PDB entry 6XOG | X-ray diffraction, 1.98 A resolution | chains A and B of the 3 polymer chains in the assembly

# Chain A
Molecule: SUMO-activating enzyme subunit 1
From: Homo sapiens
Reference sequence: Q9UBE0 (SAE1_HUMAN); residues 1-346 here = UniProt positions 1-346
Sequence (346 residues; row label = number of the first residue in the row):
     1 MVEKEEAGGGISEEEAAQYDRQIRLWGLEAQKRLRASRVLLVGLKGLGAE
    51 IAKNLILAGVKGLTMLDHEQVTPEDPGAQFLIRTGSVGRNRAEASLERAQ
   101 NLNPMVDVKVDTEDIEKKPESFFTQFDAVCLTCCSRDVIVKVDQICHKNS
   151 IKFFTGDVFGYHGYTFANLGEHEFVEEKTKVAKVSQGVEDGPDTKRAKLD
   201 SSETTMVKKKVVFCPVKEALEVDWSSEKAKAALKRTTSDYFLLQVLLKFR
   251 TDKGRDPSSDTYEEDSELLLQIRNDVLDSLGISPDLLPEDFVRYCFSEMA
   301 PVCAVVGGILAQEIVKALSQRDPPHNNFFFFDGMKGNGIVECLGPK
Not modelled in the structure: 1-8, 179-204, 346
Swiss-Prot annotation at these positions:
  - modified residue: Met-1 (N-acetylmethionine), Val-2 (N-acetylvaline), Ser-12 (Phosphoserine), Lys-198 (N6-acetyllysine)
  - mutagenesis: Arg-21 (R21A: Abolishes ATP-dependent activation of SUMO proteins), Arg-24 to Trp-26 (Abolishes ATP-dependent activation of SUMO proteins)

# Chain B
Molecule: SUMO-activating enzyme subunit 2
From: Homo sapiens
Notes: EC 2.3.2.-
Reference sequence: Q9UBT2 (SAE2_HUMAN); residue numbers follow UniProt; this construct covers 1-640
Sequence (640 residues; row label = number of the first residue in the row):
     1 MALSRGLPRELAEAVAGGRVLVVGAGGIGCELLKNLVLTGFSHIDLIDLD
    51 TIDVSNLNRQFLFQKKHVGRSKAQVAKESVLQFYPKANIVAYHDSIMNPD
   101 YNVEFFRQFILVMNALDNRAARNHVNRMCLAADVPLIESGTAGYLGQVTT
   151 IKKGVTECYECHPKPTQRTFPGCTIRNTPSEPIHCIVWAKYLFNQLFGEE
   201 DADQEVSPDRADPEAAWEPTEAEARARASNEDGDIKRISTKEWAKSTGYD
   251 PVKLFTKLFKDDIRYLLTMDKLWRKRKPPVPLDWAEVQSQGEETNASDQQ
   301 NEPQLGLKDQQVLDVKSYARLFSKSIETLRVHLAEKGDGAELIWDKDDPS
   351 AMDFVTSAANLRMHIFSMNMKSRFDIKSMAGNIIPAIATTNAVIAGLIVL
   401 EGLKILSGKIDQCRTIFLNKQPNPRKKLLVPCALDPPNPNCYVCASKPEV
   451 TVRLNVHKVTVLTLQDKIVKEKFAMVAPDVQIEDGKGTILISSEEGETEA
   501 NNHKKLSEFGIRNGSRLQADDFLQDYTLLINILHSEDLGKDVEFEVVGDA
   551 PEKVGPKQAEDAAKSITNGSDDGAQPSTSTAQEQDDVLIVDSDEEDSSNN
   601 ADVSEEERSRKRKLDEKENLSAKRSRIEQKEELDDVIALD
Not modelled in the structure: 1-7, 166-168, 225-239, 291-304, 337-340, 486-487, 496, 500, 503, 549-640
Bound ions: Zn2+: Cys-158, Cys-161, Cys-441, Cys-444
Ligand contacts: SAE (VAY; {(1R,2R,3S,4R)-4-[(5-{4-[(1S)-1-(6-bromopyridin-2-yl)-1-hydroxyethyl]thiophene-2-carbonyl}pyrimidin-4-yl)amino]-2,3-dihydroxycyclopentyl}methyl sulfamate): Gly-24, Ala-25, Gly-26, Gly-27, Ile-47, Asp-48, Leu-49, Asp-50, Arg-59, Gln-60, Lys-72, Asp-94, Ser-95, Ile-96, Met-97, Ala-115, Leu-116, Asp-117, Asn-118, Ala-121
Swiss-Prot annotation at these positions:
  - active site: Cys-173 (Glycyl thioester intermediate)
  - binding site (ATP): Gly-24 to Gly-29, Asp-48, Asn-56 to Arg-59, Lys-72, Ser-95, Ile-96, Asp-117 to Arg-122
  - binding site (Zn(2+)): Cys-158, Cys-161, Cys-441, Cys-444
  - modified residue: Ser-207 (Phosphoserine), Lys-271 (N6-acetyllysine), Ser-507 (Phosphoserine), Ser-592 (Phosphoserine), Lys-613 (N6-acetyllysine)
  - cross-link (Glycyl lysine isopeptide (Lys-Gly)): Lys-164 (interchain with G-Cter in SUMO1), Lys-190 (interchain with G-Cter in SUMO), Lys-236 (interchain with G-Cter in SUMO1), Lys-257 (interchain with G-Cter in SUMO), Lys-271 (interchain with G-Cter in SUMO), Lys-275 (interchain with G-Cter in SUMO), Lys-371 (interchain with G-Cter in SUMO2), Lys-420 (interchain with G-Cter in SUMO1), Lys-540 (interchain with G-Cter in SUMO2), Lys-611 (interchain with G-Cter in SUMO), Lys-613 (interchain with G-Cter in SUMO), Lys-617 (interchain with G-Cter in SUMO), Lys-623 (interchain with G-Cter in SUMO)
  - natural variant: Gly-24 (G24V: In ACCES), Asn-56 (N56T: In ACCES), Arg-122 to Asp-640 (deletion: In ACCES), Arg-122 (R122G: In ACCES), Leu-267 to Asp-640 (deletion: In ACCES), Glu-483 (E483K: In ACCES)
  - mutagenesis: Asn-56 (N56A: Abolishes ATP-dependent activation of SUMO proteins), Leu-57 (L57A: Strongly reduces ATP-dependent activation of SUMO proteins), Arg-59 (R59A: Strongly reduces ATP-dependent activation of SUMO proteins), Lys-72 (K72A: Abolishes ATP-dependent activation of SUMO proteins), Asp-117 (D117A: Abolishes ATP-dependent activation of SUMO proteins), Cys-173 (C173A: Loss of enzyme activity), Thr-174 (T174A: Slightly reduced enzyme activity), His-184 (H184Q: No effect on enzyme activity), Ile-235 (I235A: Strongly reduced interaction with UBE2I; when associated with A-238), Ile-238 (I238A: Strongly reduced interaction with UBE2I; when associated with A-235), Asp-484 (Strongly reduced interaction with UBE2I), Gly-485 (G485GGGG: Strongly reduced interaction with UBE2I)
Reported in the primary citation:
  - binding site for SAE: Ser-95
  - specificity-determining residues: Ser-95 (proposed by the authors, not directly observed)

# Chain A / chain B interface
Pairs across the interface - 96 pairs, chain A then chain B:
  Gly-9(A) with Gly-306(B), hydrogen bond (backbone-backbone); Leu-307(B)
  Ala-16(A) with Leu-307(B), hydrophobic
  Ala-17(A) with Ser-55(B)
  Gln-18(A) with Val-54(B); Asn-58(B); Lys-65(B)
  Arg-21(A) with Ser-55(B), hydrogen bond; Arg-59(B); Lys-346(B); Ile-383(B); Ile-384(B); Pro-385(B); Ala-386(B), hydrogen bond (backbone-backbone)
  Gln-22(A) with Asn-58(B), hydrogen bond; Ala-386(B); Ile-387(B)
  Arg-24(A) with Phe-374(B), hydrogen bond (side chain-backbone); Ser-378(B), hydrogen bond; Ile-383(B); Pro-385(B)
  Leu-25(A) with Gly-143(B); Tyr-144(B); Pro-385(B), hydrophobic; Ile-387(B), hydrophobic
  Trp-26(A) with Tyr-144(B); Ile-387(B), hydrophobic
  Leu-28(A) with Gly-306(B); Leu-307(B), hydrophobic
  Glu-50(A) with Lys-34(B), salt bridge
  Lys-53(A) with Glu-31(B), salt bridge
  Asn-54(A) with Thr-389(B)
  Leu-57(A) with Leu-57(B); Asn-58(B); Phe-61(B), hydrophobic; Ala-388(B), hydrophobic
  Gly-77(A) with Tyr-84(B)
  Ala-78(A) with Leu-38(B); Tyr-84(B), hydrophobic
  Gln-79(A) with Phe-83(B)
  Phe-80(A) with Lys-34(B); Leu-38(B), hydrophobic; Phe-83(B)
  Ile-82(A) with Phe-83(B)
  Arg-83(A) with Gln-82(B), hydrogen bond
  Thr-84(A) with Phe-83(B); Pro-85(B)
  Arg-98(A) with Ser-79(B), hydrogen bond (side chain-backbone); Gln-82(B); Phe-83(B)
  Asn-101(A) with Gln-64(B)
  Leu-102(A) with Phe-61(B)
  Arg-235(A) with Lys-426(B), hydrogen bond (backbone-side chain)
  Ala-300(A) with Leu-38(B), hydrophobic; Thr-39(B)
  Pro-301(A) with Thr-39(B); Gly-396(B); Val-399(B), hydrophobic; Leu-400(B), hydrophobic
  Ala-304(A) with Asn-35(B); Ala-392(B)
  Val-305(A) with Val-393(B); Leu-397(B), hydrophobic
  Gly-308(A) with Thr-389(B); Val-393(B)
  Ile-309(A) with Val-393(B); Leu-428(B), hydrophobic
  Gln-312(A) with Tyr-144(B); Ile-387(B); Thr-389(B), hydrogen bond
  Lys-316(A) with Gln-421(B)
  Asp-322(A) with Tyr-144(B); Lys-420(B), salt bridge
  Pro-323(A) with Gln-421(B), hydrogen bond (backbone-side chain)
  His-325(A) with Lys-420(B); Leu-428(B)
  Phe-329(A) with Leu-428(B), hydrophobic
  Phe-331(A) with Leu-397(B), hydrophobic; Leu-400(B), hydrophobic; Leu-429(B), hydrophobic
  Gly-333(A) with Leu-400(B)
  Met-334(A) with Lys-404(B), hydrogen bond (backbone-side chain); Gln-412(B)
  Lys-335(A) with Pro-431(B)
  Gly-336(A) with Ile-416(B); Leu-429(B); Pro-431(B)
  Asn-337(A) with Lys-427(B), hydrogen bond; Pro-431(B)
  Gly-338(A) with Lys-427(B); Leu-428(B), hydrogen bond (backbone-backbone); Leu-429(B), hydrogen bond (backbone-backbone)
  Ile-339(A) with Lys-426(B)
  Val-340(A) with Pro-422(B), hydrophobic; Lys-426(B), hydrogen bond (backbone-backbone)
  Glu-341(A) with Lys-426(B), salt bridge
Other interface residues (no listed pair), chain A (55 interface residues in all): Ile-11, Glu-14, Asp-20, Ile-23, Tyr-161, Thr-236, Val-302, Ala-311
Other interface residues (no listed pair), chain B (53 interface residues in all): Gln-310, Lys-377, Arg-414, Leu-418

# In short
The interface between chain A and chain B involves 55 residues on one side and 53 on the other, with 16
hydrogen bonds and 4 salt bridges. Among the polar pairs are Glu-50(A)/Lys-34(B), Lys-53(A)/Glu-31(B) and
Asp-322(A)/Lys-420(B). Chain B binds SAE. From the paper: a binding site for SAE at Ser-95(B); the specificity
determinant Ser-95(B).
Here chain A is SUMO-activating enzyme subunit 1 and chain B is SUMO-activating enzyme subunit 2, both from
Homo sapiens. Entry 6XOG (Structure of SUMO1-ML786519 adduct bound to SAE) was determined by X-ray diffraction
(same publication as 6XOH and 6XOI).
